Entry 8HRB (electron microscopy, 3.78 A resolution); this record covers chains K and D of the 20 polymer chains in the assembly.

== Chain K (and D) ==
Name: Archaeal ATPase
From: Escherichia coli
Notes: chain D of this document is another copy of the same molecule, construct and numbering; everything in this record applies to it too
UniProtKB: A0A8H9B1T2 (A0A8H9B1T2_ECOLX); numbering as in UniProt (aligned over 1-947)
Chain sequence (947 residues; each row starts with the number of its first residue):
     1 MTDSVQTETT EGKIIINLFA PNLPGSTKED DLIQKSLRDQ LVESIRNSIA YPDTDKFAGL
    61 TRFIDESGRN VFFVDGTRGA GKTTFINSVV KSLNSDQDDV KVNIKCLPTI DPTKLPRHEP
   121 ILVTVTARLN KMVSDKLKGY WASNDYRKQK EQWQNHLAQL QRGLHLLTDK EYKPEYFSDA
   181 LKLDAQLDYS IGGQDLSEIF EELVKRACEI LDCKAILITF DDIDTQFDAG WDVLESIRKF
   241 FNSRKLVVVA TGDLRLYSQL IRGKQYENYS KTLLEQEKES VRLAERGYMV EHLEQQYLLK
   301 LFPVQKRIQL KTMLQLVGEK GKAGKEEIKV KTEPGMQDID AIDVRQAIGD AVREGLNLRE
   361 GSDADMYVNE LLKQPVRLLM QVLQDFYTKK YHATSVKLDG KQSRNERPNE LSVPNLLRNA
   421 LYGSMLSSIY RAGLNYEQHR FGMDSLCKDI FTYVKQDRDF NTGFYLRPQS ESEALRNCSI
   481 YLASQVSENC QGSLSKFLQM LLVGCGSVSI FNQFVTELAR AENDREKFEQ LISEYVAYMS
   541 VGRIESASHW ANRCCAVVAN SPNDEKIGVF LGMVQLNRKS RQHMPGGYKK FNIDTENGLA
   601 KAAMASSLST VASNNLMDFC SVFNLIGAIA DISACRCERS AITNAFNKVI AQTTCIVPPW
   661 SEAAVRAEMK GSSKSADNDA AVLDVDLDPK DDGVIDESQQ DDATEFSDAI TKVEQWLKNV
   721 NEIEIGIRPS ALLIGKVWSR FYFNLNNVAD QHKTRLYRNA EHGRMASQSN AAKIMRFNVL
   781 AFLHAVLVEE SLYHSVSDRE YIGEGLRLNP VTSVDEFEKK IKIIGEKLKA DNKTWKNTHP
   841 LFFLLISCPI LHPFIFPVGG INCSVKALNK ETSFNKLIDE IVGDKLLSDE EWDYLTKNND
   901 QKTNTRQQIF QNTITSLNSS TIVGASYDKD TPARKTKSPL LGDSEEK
Disordered / not traced: 1-12, 52-68, 96-101, 396-410, 519-523, 664-699, 899-906, 935-947 (chain D: 1-12, 51-69, 395-411, 673-700, 898-906, 935-947)
Differences from the reference sequence: conflict Arg636 (Leu in A0A8H9B1T2), Leu940 (Ser in A0A8H9B1T2)
Small-molecule neighbours: ATP (adenosine-5'-triphosphate): Ile16, Asn22, Leu23, Pro24, Thr27, Asp31, Leu32, Ile33, Thr77, Arg78, Gly79, Ala80, Gly81, Lys82, Thr83, Thr84, Asp221, Asp222, Asp224, Val376, Arg377, Met380

== How chain K and chain D interact ==
Pairs across the interface (15):
  Lys138(K) - Arg147(D)
  Tyr140(K) - Ser143(D)  hydrogen bond (backbone-side chain)
  Trp141(K) - Trp141(D)
  Trp141(K) - Ala142(D)
  Trp141(K) - Ser143(D)  hydrogen bond (backbone-backbone)
  Trp141(K) - Asn144(D)
  Ala142(K) - Trp141(D)  hydrophobic
  Ala142(K) - Ser143(D)
  Ser143(K) - Tyr140(D)  hydrogen bond (side chain-backbone)
  Ser143(K) - Trp141(D)  hydrogen bond (backbone-backbone)
  Ser143(K) - Ala142(D)
  Ser143(K) - Ser143(D)
  Tyr146(K) - Ser143(D)
  Tyr146(K) - Arg147(D)  hydrogen bond
  Arg147(K) - Tyr146(D)  hydrogen bond
Other interface residues (no listed pair), chain K (8 interface residues in all): Asn144
Other interface residues (no listed pair), chain D (9 interface residues in all): Leu137, Lys138

== Summary ==
Chain K and chain D form an interface of 8 and 9 residues respectively, with 6 hydrogen bonds. Polar contacts
include Tyr140(K)-Ser143(D), Tyr146(K)-Arg147(D) and Trp141(K)-Ser143(D). Ligands of chain K: ATP.
Chain K and chain D are both Archaeal ATPase (Escherichia coli); the structure, Structure of tetradecameric
RdrA ring in RNA-loading state, was determined by electron microscopy together with 8HR7, 8HR8, 8HR9, 8HRA and
8HRC from the same study.
